PDB entry 5JCO | electron microscopy, 4.00 A resolution | chains E and C of the 12 polymer chains in the assembly

Chain E:
Name: Tubulin alpha-1A chain
Organism: Homo sapiens
Reference sequence: Q71U36 (TBA1A_HUMAN); residues 1-437 here = UniProt positions 1-437
Chain sequence (437 residues; each row starts with the number of its first residue):
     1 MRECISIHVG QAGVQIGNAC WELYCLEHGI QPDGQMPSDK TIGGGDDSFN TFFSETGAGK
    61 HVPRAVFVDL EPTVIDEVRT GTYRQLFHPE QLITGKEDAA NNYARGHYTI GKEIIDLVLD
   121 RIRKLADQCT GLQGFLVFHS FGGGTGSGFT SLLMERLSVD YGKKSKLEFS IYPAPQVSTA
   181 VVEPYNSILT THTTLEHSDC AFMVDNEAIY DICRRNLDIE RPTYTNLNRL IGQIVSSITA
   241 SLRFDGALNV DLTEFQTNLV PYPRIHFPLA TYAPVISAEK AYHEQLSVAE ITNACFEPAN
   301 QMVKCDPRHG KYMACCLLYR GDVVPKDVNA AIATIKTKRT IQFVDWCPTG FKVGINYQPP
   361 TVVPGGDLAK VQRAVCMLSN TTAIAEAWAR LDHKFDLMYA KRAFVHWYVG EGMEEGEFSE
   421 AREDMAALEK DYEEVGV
Unresolved in the structure: 38-46
Residues lining bound ligands: GTP (guanosine-5'-triphosphate): Val9, Gly10, Gln11, Ala12, Gln15, Asp69, Glu71, Asp98, Ala99, Ala100, Asn101, Ser140, Gly142, Gly143, Gly144, Thr145, Gly146, Ile171, Thr179, Glu183, Asn206, Tyr224, Asn228, Ile231

Chain C:
Name: Tubulin beta-3 chain
Organism: Homo sapiens
Reference sequence: Q13509 (TBB3_HUMAN); numbering as in UniProt (aligned over 1-426)
Chain sequence (426 residues; row label = number of the first residue in the row):
     1 MREIVHIQAG QCGNQIGAKF WEVISDEHGI DPSGNYVGDS DLQLERISVY YNEASSHKYV
    61 PRAILVDLEP GTMDSVRSGA FGHLFRPDNF IFGQSGAGNN WAKGHYTEGA ELVDSVLDVV
   121 RKECENCDCL QGFQLTHSLG GGTGSGMGTL LISKVREEYP DRIMNTFSVV PSPKVSDTVV
   181 EPYNATLSIH QLVENTDETY CIDNEALYDI CFRTLKLATP TYGDLNHLVS ATMSGVTTSL
   241 RFPGQLNADL RKLAVNMVPF PRLHFFMPGF APLTARGSQQ YRALTVPELT QQMFDAKNMM
   301 AACDPRHGRY LTVATVFRGR MSMKEVDEQM LAIQSKNSSY FVEWIPNNVK VAVCDIPPRG
   361 LKMSSTFIGN STAIQELFKR ISEQFTAMFR RKAFLHWYTG EGMDEMEFTE AESNMNDLVS
   421 EYQQYQ
Residues lining bound ligands:
  - phosphomethylphosphonic acid guanylate ester (G2P): Gly10, Gln11, Cys12, Gln15, Ile16, Glu69, Ala97, Gly98, Asn99, Ser138, Gly141, Gly142, Thr143, Gly144, Val169, Asp177, Thr178, Glu181, Asn204, Tyr222, Asn226
  - GTP (guanosine-5'-triphosphate): Gln245, Leu246, Lys252, Met323

How chain E and chain C interact:
Residue-residue contacts (59; chain E residue first):
  Gln11(E) with Gln245(C), hydrogen bond (side chain-backbone); Leu246(C); Asn247(C)
  Gln15(E) with Gln245(C)
  Glu71(E) with Arg2(C), salt bridge; Asp249(C)
  Thr73(E) with Arg2(C); Arg46(C); Asn247(C)
  Asp76(E) with Glu45(C); Arg46(C), salt bridge
  Gly95(E) with Met1(C)
  Glu97(E) with Arg251(C), salt bridge
  Asp98(E) with Lys252(C)
  Ala100(E) with Arg251(C); Lys252(C); Val255(C)
  Asn101(E) with Lys252(C); Asn256(C); Lys350(C)
  Arg105(E) with Arg251(C)
  Pro175(E) with Asn347(C), hydrogen bond (backbone-side chain)
  Gln176(E) with Leu331(C)
  Val177(E) with Asp327(C)
  Ser178(E) with Asn347(C), hydrogen bond
  Thr179(E) with Met323(C); Asp327(C); Val349(C); Lys350(C); Val351(C), hydrogen bond (backbone-backbone)
  Ala180(E) with Lys350(C)
  Val181(E) with Asn256(C)
  Tyr210(E) with Met323(C); Lys324(C); Asp327(C)
  Arg214(E) with Lys324(C)
  Glu220(E) with Lys324(C), hydrogen bond (backbone-side chain); Glu325(C)
  Arg221(E) with Ser322(C)
  Pro222(E) with Ser322(C), hydrogen bond (backbone-side chain); Met323(C); Lys324(C)
  Thr223(E) with Met321(C)
  Tyr224(E) with Met323(C), hydrophobic
  Lys394(E) with Pro346(C); Asn347(C)
  Leu397(E) with Trp344(C)
  Met398(E) with Trp344(C); Pro346(C)
  Lys401(E) with Phe260(C)
  Ala403(E) with Pro259(C)
  Phe404(E) with Val255(C); Asn256(C); Val258(C); Pro259(C), hydrogen bond (backbone-backbone)
  His406(E) with Val258(C), hydrogen bond (side chain-backbone)
  Trp407(E) with Ala254(C); Val255(C), hydrogen bond (side chain-backbone); Val258(C)
Also at the interface, not in a pair above, chain E (38 interface residues in all): Pro72, Glu77, Val182, Thr225, Arg402
Also at the interface, not in a pair above, chain C (36 interface residues in all): Pro243, Gly244, Met257, Pro261, Thr312, Glu343, Ile345

Overview:
Chain E and chain C form an interface of 38 and 36 residues respectively, with 9 hydrogen bonds and 3 salt
bridges. Polar contacts include Glu71(E)-Arg2(C), Asp76(E)-Arg46(C) and Glu97(E)-Arg251(C). GTP is bound
between chain E and chain C.
Here chain E is Tubulin alpha-1A chain and chain C is Tubulin beta-3 chain, both from Homo sapiens. Entry 5JCO
(Structure and dynamics of single-isoform recombinant neuronal human tubulin) was determined by electron
microscopy.
